8FCV - chains P and Q of the 10 polymer chains in the assembly; structure by electron microscopy, 2.95 A resolution.

== Chain P ==
Name: TniQ
From: Nostoc sp. 'Peltigera membranacea cyanobiont' 210A
Reference sequence: A0A235IFP5 (A0A235IFP5_9NOSO); numbering as in UniProt (aligned over 1-329)
Chain sequence (329 residues; row label = number of the first residue in the row):
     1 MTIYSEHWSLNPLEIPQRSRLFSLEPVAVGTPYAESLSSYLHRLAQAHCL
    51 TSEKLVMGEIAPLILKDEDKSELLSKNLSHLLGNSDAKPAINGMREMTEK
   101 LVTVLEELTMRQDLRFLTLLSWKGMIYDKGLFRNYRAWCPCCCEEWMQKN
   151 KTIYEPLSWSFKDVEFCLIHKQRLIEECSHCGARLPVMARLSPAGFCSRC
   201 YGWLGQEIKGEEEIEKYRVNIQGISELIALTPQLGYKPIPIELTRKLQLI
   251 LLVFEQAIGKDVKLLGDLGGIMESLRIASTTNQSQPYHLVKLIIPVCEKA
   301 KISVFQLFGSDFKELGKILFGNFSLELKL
Unresolved in the structure: 1-2
From the paper describing this entry:
  - mutagenesis - W8A, R245A: decreased catalytic activity
  - mutagenesis - I258E/V262E/L265E: abolished expression

== Chain Q ==
Name: TnsC
From: Nostoc sp. 'Peltigera membranacea cyanobiont' 210A
Reference sequence: A0A235IFM2 (A0A235IFM2_9NOSO); residue numbers follow UniProt; this construct covers 1-383
Chain sequence (383 residues; each row starts with the number of its first residue):
     1 MTKSTGFPLELLTRPATERLAYFENYTVAHPRLKEVYEILMRTIAEPAGA
    51 SFIFVYGASGVGKTTLRLRVEQKLTELALPKLESDRARVPVVGIEAIAPE
   101 SRYFNWKEYYTRALITLEEPLIDHKFDYGVRGISRDNFGKINVESKVVAP
   151 ALRRALENALIHRHPDVFFVDEAQHFGKVASGYKLQDQLDCLKSLANMTG
   201 ILHCLLGTYELLTFRNLSGQLSRRSVDIHFRRYCADSPEDVQAFKSVLLT
   251 FQQHLPLAETPNLVDHWEYFYERTLGCIGTLKDWLKRVLSDALDREATTI
   301 TLKDLQKRALSVAQCQKMFKEIQEGERQLSETEADVQNLRSALGLGAKPI
   351 VLPEETPKTTRPPGKVGKRKPKRDPIGVQQDVS
Unresolved in the structure: 1-3, 130-148, 333-383
Bound ions: Mg2+: T64 (together with ATP)
Residues lining bound ligands: ATP (adenosine-5'-triphosphate): Y26, T27, V28, H30, L33, A58, S59, G60, V61, G62, K63, T64, T65, D171, E172, F251, I278, G279, K282

== How chain P and chain Q interact ==
Pairs across the interface - 76 pairs, chain P then chain Q:
  I3(P) with T5(Q); S246(Q); L249(Q), hydrophobic; T250(Q); Q253(Q)
  Y4(P) with A29(Q); P31(Q); K34(Q); A243(Q), hydrogen bond (side chain-backbone); S246(Q); V247(Q), hydrophobic; T250(Q)
  E6(P) with A29(Q); K34(Q)
  H7(P) with T27(Q)
  W8(P) with T27(Q); A29(Q), hydrophobic; L33(Q), hydrophobic; R69(Q)
  S9(P) with R69(Q); Q72(Q)
  L10(P) with T65(Q); L68(Q), hydrophobic; R69(Q); Q72(Q)
  N11(P) with Q72(Q)
  L13(P) with Q72(Q); E76(Q)
  I15(P) with T75(Q); L79(Q), hydrophobic; P90(Q)
  Q17(P) with R86(Q), hydrogen bond (backbone-side chain)
  R18(P) with L82(Q); D85(Q); R86(Q); A87(Q); R88(Q)
  S19(P) with A87(Q); R163(Q), hydrogen bond (backbone-side chain)
  R20(P) with E118(Q); P120(Q)
  L21(P) with P120(Q), hydrophobic
  F22(P) with E119(Q); A159(Q), hydrophobic; H162(Q)
  S23(P) with A87(Q)
  A45(P) with Y128(Q)
  Q46(P) with Y128(Q); N158(Q)
  A47(P) with N158(Q), hydrogen bond (backbone-side chain); H162(Q)
  H48(P) with E119(Q), salt bridge; P120(Q); K125(Q), hydrogen bond (backbone-side chain)
  C49(P) with K125(Q); F126(Q), hydrogen bond (backbone-backbone); Y128(Q); A151(Q); R154(Q); A155(Q), hydrogen bond (side chain-backbone)
  L50(P) with P120(Q); L121(Q), hydrophobic; K125(Q); Y128(Q), hydrogen bond (backbone-side chain)
  T51(P) with F126(Q); Y128(Q)
  K54(P) with L121(Q); H124(Q), hydrogen bond
  L55(P) with L121(Q), hydrophobic
  G58(P) with L121(Q)
  E59(P) with P120(Q); L121(Q)
  M110(P) with R86(Q)
  L191(P) with F126(Q), hydrophobic; Y128(Q), hydrophobic
  Y201(P) with G129(Q)
Other interface residues (no listed pair), chain P (35 interface residues in all): P16, L24, S52, L74
Other interface residues (no listed pair), chain Q (49 interface residues in all): S4, N25, Y26, V28, Y37, E83, V89, H254
From the paper, about this interface:
  - pairs named by the authors: W8(P)-R69(Q) (pi stacking)
  - interface residues, chain P: L21(P), Q46(P)

== In short ==
35 residues of chain P face 49 of chain Q across their interface; the contacts include 9 hydrogen bonds and 1
salt bridge. Among the polar pairs are H48(P)-E119(Q), Y4(P)-A243(Q) and Q17(P)-R86(Q). The authors report pi
stacking between W8(P) and R69(Q). From the paper: W8A and R245A of chain P reduce catalytic activity;
interface residues L21(P) and Q46(P).
Here chain P is TniQ and chain Q is TnsC, both from Nostoc sp. 'Peltigera membranacea cyanobiont' 210A. Entry
8FCV (Cryo-EM structure of TnsC-TniQ-DNA complex in type I-B CAST system) was determined by electron
microscopy, deposited together with 8FCJ, 8FCU, 8FCW, 8FD2, 8FD3, 8FF4 and 8FF5.
